1J4L - chains A and P; structure by solution NMR.

== Chain A ==
Protein: Protein kinase SPK1
Source organism: Saccharomyces cerevisiae
Notes: EC 2.7.1.-; fragment: c-terminal fha domain (fha2)
UniProtKB: P22216 (RAD53_YEAST); residue numbers follow UniProt; this construct covers 573-730
Chain sequence (158 residues; row label = number of the first residue in the row):
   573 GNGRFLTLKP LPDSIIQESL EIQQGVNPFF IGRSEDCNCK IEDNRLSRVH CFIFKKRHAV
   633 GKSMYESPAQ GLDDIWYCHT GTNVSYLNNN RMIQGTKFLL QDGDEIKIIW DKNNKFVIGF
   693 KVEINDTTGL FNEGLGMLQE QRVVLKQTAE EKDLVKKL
What the authors report for this chain:
  - specificity-determining residues: Ile-681

== Chain P ==
Protein: DNA repair protein RAD9
UniProtKB: P14737 (RAD9_YEAST); residue numbers follow UniProt; this construct covers 599-607
Chain sequence (9 residues; row label = number of the first residue in the row):
   599 EVELTQELP
Sequence notes: modified residue (603)
Modified positions: Thr-603 (phosphothreonine; TPO)
What the authors report for this chain:
  - post-translational modification sites: Thr-603 (proposed by the authors, not directly observed)

== How chain A and chain P interact ==
Residue-residue contacts (18):
  Arg-605(A) with Leu-602(P); Thr-603(P)
  Asn-616(A) with Leu-602(P); Thr-603(P); Gln-604(P)
  Arg-617(A) with Thr-603(P); Gln-604(P); Leu-606(P)
  Leu-618(A) with Thr-603(P)
  Ser-619(A) with Thr-603(P)
  Arg-620(A) with Glu-601(P)
  Thr-654(A) with Thr-603(P); Glu-605(P)
  Asn-655(A) with Gln-604(P); Glu-605(P); Leu-606(P)
  Ile-681(A) with Leu-606(P)
  Asp-683(A) with Leu-606(P)
Also at the interface, not in a pair above, chain A (11 interface residues in all): Trp-682
The authors on this interface:
  - specific contacts: Arg-605(A)/Thr-603(P), Asn-616(A)/Gln-604(P) (backbone contact), Arg-617(A)/Leu-606(P) (hydrophobic contact), Ser-619(A)/Thr-603(P) (hydrogen bond), Arg-620(A)/Thr-603(P), Thr-654(A)/Glu-605(P) (hydrogen bond), Thr-654(A)/Thr-603(P), Asn-655(A)/Gln-604(P) (hydrogen bond), Asn-655(A)/Leu-606(P) (hydrogen bond), Ile-681(A)/Leu-606(P)

== Summary ==
Chain A and chain P form an interface of 11 and 6 residues respectively. The paper describes contacts between
Arg-605(A) and Thr-603(P), Arg-620(A) and Thr-603(P) and Thr-654(A) and Thr-603(P) among others; a backbone
contact between Asn-616(A) and Gln-604(P); a hydrophobic contact between Arg-617(A) and Leu-606(P). From the
paper: the specificity determinant Ile-681(A); a modification site at Thr-603(P).
Here chain A is Protein kinase SPK1 (Saccharomyces cerevisiae) and chain P is DNA repair protein RAD9. Entry
1J4L (Solution structure of the FHA2 domain of RAD53 complexed with a phosphothreonyl peptide derived from
RAD9) was determined by solution NMR (same publication as 1J4K, 1K2M and 1K2N).
